Entry 8YS5 (electron microscopy, 2.95 A resolution); this record covers chains A and B of the 8 polymer chains in the assembly.

[Chain A]
Protein: 2-oxoglutarate synthase subunit alpha
Organism: Helicobacter pylori
UniProtKB: A0A2T6W5S4 (A0A2T6W5S4_HELPX); numbering as in UniProt (aligned over 1-375)
Amino-acid sequence (375 residues; row label = number of the first residue in the row):
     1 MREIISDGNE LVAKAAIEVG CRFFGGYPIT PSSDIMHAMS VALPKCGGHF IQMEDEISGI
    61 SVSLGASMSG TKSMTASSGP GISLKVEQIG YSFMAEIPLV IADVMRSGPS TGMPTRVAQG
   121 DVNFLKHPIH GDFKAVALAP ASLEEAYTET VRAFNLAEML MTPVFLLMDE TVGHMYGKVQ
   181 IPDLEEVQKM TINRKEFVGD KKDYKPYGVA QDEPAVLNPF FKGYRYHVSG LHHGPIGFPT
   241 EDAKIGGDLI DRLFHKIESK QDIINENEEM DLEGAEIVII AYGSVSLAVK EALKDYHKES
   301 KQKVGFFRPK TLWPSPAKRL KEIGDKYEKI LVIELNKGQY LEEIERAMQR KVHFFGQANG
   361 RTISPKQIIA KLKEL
Not modelled in the structure: 375
Residues lining bound ligands: thiamine diphosphate: P28, I29, P80, R106, T111

[Chain B]
Protein: 2-oxoglutarate:acceptor oxidoreductase
Organism: Helicobacter pylori
UniProtKB: A0A0B2EEZ8 (A0A0B2EEZ8_HELPX); residues 1-186 here = UniProt positions 1-186
Amino-acid sequence (186 residues; each row starts with the number of its first residue):
     1 MEAQLRFTGV GGQGVLLAGE ILAEAKIVSG GYGTKTSTYT SQVRGGPTKV DILLDKDEII
    61 FPYAKEGEID FMLSVAQISY NQFKSDIKQG GIVVIDPNLV TPTKEDEEKY QIYKIPIISI
   121 AKDEVGNIIT QSVVALAITV ELTKCVEENI VLDTMLKKVP AKVADTNKKA FEIGKKHALE
   181 ALKVRA
Not modelled in the structure: 185-186

[How chain A and chain B interact]
Pairs across the interface (16):
  I5(A) - I27(B)  hydrophobic
  T171(A) - Y63(B)  hydrogen bond
  M175(A) - P62(B)  hydrophobic
  Y176(A) - E24(B)  hydrogen bond
  Y176(A) - G33(B)
  Y176(A) - T34(B)
  Y176(A) - K35(B)  hydrogen bond (backbone-backbone)
  G177(A) - G33(B)
  K178(A) - I27(B)
  K178(A) - Y32(B)
  L287(A) - I60(B)
  E291(A) - I60(B)
  E291(A) - F61(B)
  K294(A) - I60(B)
  T362(A) - F61(B)
  P365(A) - F61(B)
Interface residues without a listed pair, chain A (18 interface residues in all): V117, E144, E170, H174, A288, K290, S364
Interface residues without a listed pair, chain B (12 interface residues in all): G31, E58

[Summary]
18 residues of chain A face 12 of chain B across their interface, with 3 hydrogen bonds. Polar contacts
include T171(A)-Y63(B), Y176(A)-E24(B) and Y176(A)-K35(B). Ligands of chain A: thiamine diphosphate.
Chain A is 2-oxoglutarate synthase subunit alpha and chain B is 2-oxoglutarate:acceptor oxidoreductase, both
from Helicobacter pylori; the structure, Cryo-EM structure of the Helicobacter pylori OorDABC complex in the
apo-form, was determined by electron microscopy together with 8YS6 from the same study.
